8RC3 - chains D and H of the 11 polymer chains in the assembly; structure by electron microscopy, 3.00 A resolution.

Chain D:
Protein: CRISPR type AFERR-associated protein Csf2
Organism: Pseudomonas oleovorans
UniProt: A0A379PIR9 (A0A379PIR9_PSEOL); residues 1-347 here = UniProt positions 1-347
Amino-acid sequence (347 residues; each row starts with the number of its first residue):
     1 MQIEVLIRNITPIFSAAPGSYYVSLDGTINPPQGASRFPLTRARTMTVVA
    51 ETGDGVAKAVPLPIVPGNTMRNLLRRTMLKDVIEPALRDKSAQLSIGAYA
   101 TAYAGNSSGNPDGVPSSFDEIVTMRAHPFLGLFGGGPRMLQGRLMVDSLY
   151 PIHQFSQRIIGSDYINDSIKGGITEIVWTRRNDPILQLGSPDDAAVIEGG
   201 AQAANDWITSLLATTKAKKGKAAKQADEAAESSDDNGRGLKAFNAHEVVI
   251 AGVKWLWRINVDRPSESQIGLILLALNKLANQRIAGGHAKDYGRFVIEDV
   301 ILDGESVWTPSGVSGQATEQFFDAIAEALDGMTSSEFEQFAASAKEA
Not modelled in the structure: 221-234, 346-347

Chain H:
Molecule: crRNA
Organism: Pseudomonas oleovorans
Sequence (61 nucleotides; each row starts with the number of its first residue; numbers below 1 keep their minus sign (G-7 is residue -7)):
    -7 GUGAGCGGCAUCCAAGUUACGCAUCAGAUUCGAGACGCGAGUAUUUCCCG
    43 CGUGCGCGGGG
Not modelled in the structure: 44-47, 53

How chain D and chain H interact:
Residue-residue contacts (48):
  Phe14(D) - A20(H)  phosphate contact
  Ser15(D) - A20(H)  phosphate contact
  Ala16(D) - G19(H)  hydrogen bond to the sugar
  Ala16(D) - A20(H)  phosphate contact
  Pro18(D) - G19(H)  base contact
  Leu25(D) - A25(H)  base contact
  Arg44(D) - G19(H)  sugar contact
  Pro66(D) - G19(H)  phosphate contact
  Asn68(D) - C17(H)  hydrogen bond to the sugar
  Asn68(D) - A18(H)  phosphate contact
  Asn68(D) - G19(H)  phosphate contact
  Thr69(D) - A18(H)  hydrogen bond to the phosphate
  Thr69(D) - G19(H)  hydrogen bond to the phosphate
  Thr69(D) - A20(H)  hydrogen bond to the phosphate
  Arg71(D) - C17(H)  salt bridge to the phosphate
  Asn72(D) - A18(H)  hydrogen bond to the base
  Arg75(D) - C17(H)  salt bridge to the phosphate
  Arg76(D) - A18(H)  base contact
  Tyr103(D) - A18(H)  phosphate contact
  Ala104(D) - C17(H)  sugar contact
  Ala104(D) - A18(H)  phosphate contact
  Gly105(D) - U16(H)  sugar contact
  Phe133(D) - U16(H)  sugar contact
  Gly135(D) - U16(H)  sugar contact
  Met139(D) - A15(H)  base contact
  Met139(D) - U16(H)  base contact
  Leu140(D) - A15(H)  hydrogen bond to the sugar
  Leu140(D) - U16(H)  sugar contact
  Gln141(D) - A15(H)  phosphate contact
  Gly142(D) - U16(H)  hydrogen bond to the phosphate
  Thr179(D) - A25(H)  phosphate contact
  Arg180(D) - C23(H)  sugar contact
  Arg180(D) - G24(H)  hydrogen bond to the sugar
  Arg180(D) - A25(H)  hydrogen bond to the base
  Arg180(D) - G26(H)  hydrogen bond to the sugar
  Arg181(D) - C23(H)  hydrogen bond to the base
  Arg181(D) - G24(H)  phosphate contact
  Asn182(D) - G24(H)  hydrogen bond to the sugar
  Gln187(D) - G24(H)  base contact
  Phe243(D) - A25(H)  stacking on the base
  Ala285(D) - A20(H)  phosphate contact
  Gly286(D) - A20(H)  sugar contact
  Gly286(D) - U21(H)  phosphate contact
  Gly287(D) - U21(H)  phosphate contact
  His288(D) - U21(H)  hydrogen bond to the phosphate
  His288(D) - U22(H)  phosphate contact
  Ala289(D) - U22(H)  phosphate contact
  Ala289(D) - C23(H)  phosphate contact
Other interface residues (no listed pair), chain D (36 interface residues in all): Gly134, Trp178, Lys290

Summary:
Chain D and chain H form an interface of 36 and 12 residues respectively, with 14 hydrogen bonds, 2 salt
bridges and 1 aromatic stacking contact. Polar contacts include Asn72(D)-A18(H), Arg180(D)-A25(H) and
Arg181(D)-C23(H).
Here chain D is CRISPR type AFERR-associated protein Csf2 and chain H is crRNA, both from Pseudomonas
oleovorans. Entry 8RC3 (DNA bound type IV-A1 CRISPR effector complex from P. oleovorans) was determined by
electron microscopy (same publication as 8RC2, 8RFJ, 8S35, 8S36 and 8S37).
